PDB entry 6ZHG | X-ray diffraction, 4.00 A resolution | chain A

Chain A:
Molecule: Calcium-transporting ATPase
Organism: Listeria monocytogenes
UniProt: A0A1C7PY84 (A0A1C7PY84_LISMN); residue numbers follow UniProt; this construct covers 2-880
Amino-acid sequence (894 residues; numbered 0 to 893; the number before each row is that of its first residue; numbering starts at 0):
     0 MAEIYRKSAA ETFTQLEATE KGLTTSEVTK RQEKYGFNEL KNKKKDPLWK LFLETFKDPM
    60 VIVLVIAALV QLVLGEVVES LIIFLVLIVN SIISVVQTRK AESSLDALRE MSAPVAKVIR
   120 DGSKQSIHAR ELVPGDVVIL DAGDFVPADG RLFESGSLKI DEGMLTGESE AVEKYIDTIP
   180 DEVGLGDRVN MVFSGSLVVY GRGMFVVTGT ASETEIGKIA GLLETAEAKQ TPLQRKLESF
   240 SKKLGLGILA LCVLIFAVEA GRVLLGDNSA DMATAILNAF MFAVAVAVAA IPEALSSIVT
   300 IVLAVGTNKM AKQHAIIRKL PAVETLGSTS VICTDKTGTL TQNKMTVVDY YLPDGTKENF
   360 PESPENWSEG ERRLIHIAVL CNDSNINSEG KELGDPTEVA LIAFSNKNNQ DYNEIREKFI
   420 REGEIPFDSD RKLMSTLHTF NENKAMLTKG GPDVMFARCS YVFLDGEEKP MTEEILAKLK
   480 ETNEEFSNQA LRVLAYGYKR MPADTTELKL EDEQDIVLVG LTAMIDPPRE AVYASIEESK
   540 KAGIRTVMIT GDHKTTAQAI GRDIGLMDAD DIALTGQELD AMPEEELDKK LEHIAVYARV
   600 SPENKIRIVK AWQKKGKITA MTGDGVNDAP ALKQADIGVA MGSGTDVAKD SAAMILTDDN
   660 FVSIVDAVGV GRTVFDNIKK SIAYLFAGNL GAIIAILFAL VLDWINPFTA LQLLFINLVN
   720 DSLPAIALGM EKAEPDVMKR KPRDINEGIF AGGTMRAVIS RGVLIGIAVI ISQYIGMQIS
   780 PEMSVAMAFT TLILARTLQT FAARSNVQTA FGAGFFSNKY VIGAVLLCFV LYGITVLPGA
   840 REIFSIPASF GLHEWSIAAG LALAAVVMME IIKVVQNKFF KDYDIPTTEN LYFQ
Not modelled in the structure: 0-1, 881-893
Construct notes: initiating methionine (0); expression tag (1, 881-893)
Bound ions: Mg2+: Asp334, Thr336, Asp623
Small-molecule neighbours: tetrafluoroaluminate: Thr165, Gly166, Asp334, Lys335, Thr336, Gly337, Thr338, Ile548, Thr549, Gly550, Lys604, Asp623, Asn626, Asp627
Reported in the primary citation:
  - contacts within the chain: Arg261-Asp702
  - mutagenesis - E167Q: decreased catalytic activity (citing earlier work)

Summary:
Bound to chain A: tetrafluoroaluminate. Asp334, Thr336 and Asp623 coordinate Mg2+. From the paper: E167Q
reduces catalytic activity; contacts within the chain involving Asp702 and Arg261.
Chain A is Calcium-transporting ATPase (Listeria monocytogenes); the structure, Ca2+-ATPase from Listeria
Monocytogenes in complex with AlF, was determined by X-ray diffraction together with 6ZHF and 6ZHH from the
same study.
